4QVY - chains A and B of the 28 polymer chains in the assembly; structure by X-ray diffraction, 2.51 A resolution.

# Chain A
Molecule: Proteasome subunit alpha type-2
Source organism: Saccharomyces cerevisiae
Notes: EC 3.4.25.1; engineered mutation(s): A49T
Reference sequence: P23639 (PSA2_YEAST); residues 1-250 here = UniProt positions 1-250
Chain sequence (250 residues; row label = number of the first residue in the row):
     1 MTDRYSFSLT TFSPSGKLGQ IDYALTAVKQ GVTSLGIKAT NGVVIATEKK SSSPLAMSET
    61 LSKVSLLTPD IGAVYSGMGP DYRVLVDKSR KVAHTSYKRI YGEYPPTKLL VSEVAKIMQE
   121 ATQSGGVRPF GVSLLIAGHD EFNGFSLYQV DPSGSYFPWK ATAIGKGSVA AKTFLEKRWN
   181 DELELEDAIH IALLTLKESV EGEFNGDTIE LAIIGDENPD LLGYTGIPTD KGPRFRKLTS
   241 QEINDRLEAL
Swiss-Prot annotation at these positions:
  - cross-link: Lys108 (Glycyl lysine isopeptide (Lys-Gly) (interchain with G-Cter in ubiquitin))

# Chain B
Molecule: Proteasome subunit alpha type-3
Source organism: Saccharomyces cerevisiae
Notes: EC 3.4.25.1
Reference sequence: P23638 (PSA3_YEAST); residues 0-257 here correspond to UniProt positions 1-258 (UniProt number = residue number + 1)
Chain sequence (258 residues; numbered 0 to 257; the number before each row is that of its first residue; numbering starts at 0):
     0 MGSRRYDSRT TIFSPEGRLY QVEYALESIS HAGTAIGIMA SDGIVLAAER KVTSTLLEQD
    60 TSTEKLYKLN DKIAVAVAGL TADAEILINT ARIHAQNYLK TYNEDIPVEI LVRRLSDIKQ
   120 GYTQHGGLRP FGVSFIYAGY DDRYGYQLYT SNPSGNYTGW KAISVGANTS AAQTLLQMDY
   180 KDDMKVDDAI ELALKTLSKT TDSSALTYDR LEFATIRKGA NDGEVYQKIF KPQEIKDILV
   240 KTGITKKDED EEADEDMK
Not modelled in the structure: 0, 245-257
Swiss-Prot annotation at these positions:
  - cross-link (Glycyl lysine isopeptide (Lys-Gly)): Lys99 (interchain with G-Cter in ubiquitin), Lys198 (interchain with G-Cter in ubiquitin), Lys230 (interchain with G-Cter in ubiquitin)

# How chain A and chain B interact
Contacting residue pairs (63):
  Arg4(A) with Ser2(B), hydrogen bond (backbone-side chain)
  Tyr5(A) with Ser2(B); Tyr5(B)
  Ser6(A) with Gly125(B); Leu127(B)
  Phe7(A) with Ser2(B); Tyr5(B); Asp6(B); Gly126(B)
  Ser8(A) with Gly126(B), hydrogen bond (backbone-backbone); Leu127(B); Arg128(B), hydrogen bond (side chain-backbone)
  Thr10(A) with Arg128(B)
  Thr11(A) with Ser7(B); Thr9(B); Gln20(B)
  Phe12(A) with Gln20(B); Tyr23(B); Ala24(B), hydrophobic; Arg128(B); Pro129(B); Gly131(B)
  Ser13(A) with Tyr23(B)
  Pro14(A) with Tyr23(B), hydrophobic; Glu26(B)
  Ser15(A) with Glu26(B); His30(B)
  Gly16(A) with Tyr23(B); Ser27(B), hydrogen bond (backbone-side chain)
  Lys38(A) with Glu57(B), salt bridge
  Ser112(A) with Glu84(B)
  Lys116(A) with Ile85(B)
  Gln119(A) with Ala81(B); Asp82(B), hydrogen bond; Ile85(B); Arg128(B)
  Thr122(A) with Arg128(B), hydrogen bond (backbone-side chain)
  Gln123(A) with Tyr121(B); Leu127(B); Arg128(B), hydrogen bond (side chain-backbone); Pro129(B); Phe130(B)
  Gly125(A) with Leu127(B)
  Ser153(A) with Ala81(B)
  Gly154(A) with Ala81(B)
  Ser155(A) with Ala81(B)
  Tyr156(A) with Glu84(B), hydrogen bond
  Phe157(A) with Leu56(B), hydrophobic
  Pro158(A) with Leu56(B); Glu57(B), hydrogen bond (backbone-backbone); Thr60(B); Ser61(B)
  Trp159(A) with Ser53(B); Leu55(B); Leu56(B)
  Lys160(A) with Thr54(B), hydrogen bond (side chain-backbone); Leu55(B), hydrogen bond (backbone-backbone); Leu56(B); Glu57(B)
  Ala161(A) with Leu55(B)
  Leu175(A) with Leu55(B), hydrophobic
  Glu176(A) with Thr54(B); Leu55(B)
Other interface residues (no listed pair), chain A (34 interface residues in all): Leu18, Ser124, Lys172, Trp179
Other interface residues (no listed pair), chain B (32 interface residues in all): Leu79, Thr80

# In short
Chain A and chain B form an interface of 34 and 32 residues respectively, with 11 hydrogen bonds and 1 salt
bridge. Polar pairs include Lys38(A)-Glu57(B), Arg4(A)-Ser2(B) and Ser8(A)-Arg128(B).
Chain A is Proteasome subunit alpha type-2 and chain B is Proteasome subunit alpha type-3, both from
Saccharomyces cerevisiae; the structure, yCP beta5-A49T-mutant in complex with bortezomib, was determined by
X-ray diffraction together with 4QUX, 4QUY, 4QV0, 4QV1, 4QV3, 4QV4 and 42 further entries from the same study.
